3JB7 - chains A and D of the 6 polymer chains in the assembly; structure by electron microscopy, 4.00 A resolution.

[Chain A]
Molecule: CPV RNA-dependent RNA polymerase
From: Bombyx mori cypovirus 1
Notes: EC 2.7.7.48
UniProt: D0EZK6 (D0EZK6_CPVBM); the construct lacks a stretch of the UniProt sequence, so the offset changes along the chain: 1-1005 = UniProt 1-1005; 1006-1224 = UniProt 1007-1225
Amino-acid sequence (1225 residues; row label = number of the first residue in the row):
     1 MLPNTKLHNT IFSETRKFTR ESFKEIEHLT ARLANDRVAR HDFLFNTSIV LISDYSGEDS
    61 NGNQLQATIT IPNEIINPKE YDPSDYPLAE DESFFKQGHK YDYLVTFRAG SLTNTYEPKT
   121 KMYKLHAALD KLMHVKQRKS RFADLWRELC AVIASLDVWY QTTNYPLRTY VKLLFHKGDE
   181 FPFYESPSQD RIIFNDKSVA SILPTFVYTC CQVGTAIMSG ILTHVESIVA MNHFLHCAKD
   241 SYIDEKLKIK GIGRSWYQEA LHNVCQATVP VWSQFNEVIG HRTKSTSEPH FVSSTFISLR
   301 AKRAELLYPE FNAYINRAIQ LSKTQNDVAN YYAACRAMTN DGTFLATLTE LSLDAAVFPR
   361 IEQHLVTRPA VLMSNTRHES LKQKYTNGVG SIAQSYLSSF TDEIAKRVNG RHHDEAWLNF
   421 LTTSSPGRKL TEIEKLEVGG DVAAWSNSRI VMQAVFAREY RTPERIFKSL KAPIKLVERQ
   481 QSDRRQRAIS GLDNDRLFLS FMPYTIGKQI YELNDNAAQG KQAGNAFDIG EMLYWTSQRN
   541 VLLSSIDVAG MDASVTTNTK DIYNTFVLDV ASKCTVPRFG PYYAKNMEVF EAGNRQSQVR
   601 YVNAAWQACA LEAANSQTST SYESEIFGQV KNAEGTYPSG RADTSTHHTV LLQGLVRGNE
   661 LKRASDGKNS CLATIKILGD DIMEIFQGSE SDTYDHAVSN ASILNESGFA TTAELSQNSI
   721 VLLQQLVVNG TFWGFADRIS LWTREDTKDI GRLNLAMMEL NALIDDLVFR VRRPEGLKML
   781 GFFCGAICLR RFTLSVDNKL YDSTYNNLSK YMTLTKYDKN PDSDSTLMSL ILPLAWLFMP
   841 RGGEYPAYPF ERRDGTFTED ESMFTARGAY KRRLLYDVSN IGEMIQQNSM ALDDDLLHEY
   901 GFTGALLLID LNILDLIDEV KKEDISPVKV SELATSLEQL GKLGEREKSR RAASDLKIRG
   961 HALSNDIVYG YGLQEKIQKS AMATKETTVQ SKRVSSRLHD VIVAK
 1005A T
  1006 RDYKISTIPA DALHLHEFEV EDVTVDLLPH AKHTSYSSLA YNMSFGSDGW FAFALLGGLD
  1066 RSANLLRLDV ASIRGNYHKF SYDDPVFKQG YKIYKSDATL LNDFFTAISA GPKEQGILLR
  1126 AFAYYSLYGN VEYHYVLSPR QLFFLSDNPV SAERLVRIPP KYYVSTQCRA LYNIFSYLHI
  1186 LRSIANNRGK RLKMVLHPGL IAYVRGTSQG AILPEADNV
Not modelled in the structure: 1-4, 1005A, 1081-1089, 1212-1224
Ligand contacts:
  - CTP (cytidine-5'-triphosphate): Arg479, Arg484, Arg487, Ile489, Asp547, Val548, Ala549, Gly550, Met551, Asp552, Ser639, Thr644, Ser645, His648, Asp680, Asp681
  - GTP (guanosine-5'-triphosphate): Asn35, Arg37, Arg40, Asp144, Arg147, Tyr184, Glu185, Ser186, Pro187, Arg791

[Chain D]
Molecule: VP1 csp
From: Bombyx mori cypovirus 1
UniProt: D3JWE6 (D3JWE6_CPVBM); residue numbers follow UniProt; this construct covers 111-134
Amino-acid sequence (24 residues; row label = number of the first residue in the row):
   111 PTVVQSRTDV FNEQFANEAL HPMT
Not modelled in the structure: 127-134

[Chain A / chain D interface]
Pairs across the interface (20):
  Asp1031(A) - Gln124(D)
  Leu1032(A) - Gln124(D)  hydrogen bond (backbone-side chain)
  Ala1036(A) - Phe121(D)
  Lys1037(A) - Phe121(D)
  Lys1037(A) - Phe125(D)
  Ser1040(A) - Phe121(D)
  Phe1050(A) - Phe121(D)  hydrophobic
  Gly1051(A) - Val114(D)
  Gly1051(A) - Arg117(D)
  Asp1053(A) - Arg117(D)  salt bridge
  Trp1055(A) - Phe121(D)  hydrophobic
  Phe1056(A) - Arg117(D)
  Ile1189(A) - Arg117(D)  hydrogen bond (backbone-side chain)
  Ala1190(A) - Val113(D)
  Ala1190(A) - Arg117(D)  hydrogen bond (backbone-side chain)
  Asn1192(A) - Arg117(D)  hydrogen bond (backbone-side chain)
  Arg1193(A) - Thr112(D)  hydrogen bond (side chain-backbone)
  Arg1193(A) - Val113(D)  hydrogen bond (side chain-backbone)
  Arg1193(A) - Val114(D)
  Arg1193(A) - Ser116(D)  hydrogen bond
Also at the interface, not in a pair above, chain A (17 interface residues in all): Val1030, Leu1033, Ser1052
Also at the interface, not in a pair above, chain D (10 interface residues in all): Pro111, Thr118

[In short]
Chain A and chain D form an interface of 17 and 10 residues respectively; the contacts include 7 hydrogen
bonds and 1 salt bridge. Polar pairs include Asp1053(A)-Arg117(D), Leu1032(A)-Gln124(D) and
Ile1189(A)-Arg117(D). Chain A binds GTP and CTP.
Chain A is CPV RNA-dependent RNA polymerase and chain D is VP1 csp, both from Bombyx mori cypovirus 1; the
structure, In situ structures of the segmented genome and RNA polymerase complex inside a dsRNA virus, was
determined by electron microscopy (same publication as 3JB6).
